PDB entry 9E1R | electron microscopy, 3.10 A resolution | chains G and J of the 11 polymer chains in the assembly

# Chain G
Name: Histone H2A type 1
Organism: Xenopus laevis
UniProt: P06897 (H2A1_XENLA); residues 0-129 here correspond to UniProt positions 1-130 (UniProt number = residue number + 1)
Sequence (130 residues; numbered 0 to 129; the number before each row is that of its first residue; numbering starts at 0):
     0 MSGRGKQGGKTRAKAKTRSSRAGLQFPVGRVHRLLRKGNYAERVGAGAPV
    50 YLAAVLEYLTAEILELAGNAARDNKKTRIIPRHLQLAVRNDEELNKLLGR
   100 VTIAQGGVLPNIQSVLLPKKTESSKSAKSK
Disordered / not traced: 0-9, 119-129
Differences from the reference sequence: conflict Arg99 (Gly100 in P06897), Ser123 (Ala124 in P06897)

# Chain J
Molecule: 152-nt DNA strand
Organism: Homo sapiens
Sequence (152 nucleotides; each row starts with the number of its first residue; numbers below 1 keep their minus sign (DC-75 is residue -75)):
   -75 CCCTGGAGAATCCCGGTGCCGAGGCCGCTCAATTGGTCGTAGACAGCTCT
   -25 AGCACCGCTTAAACGCACGTACGCGCTGTCCCCCGCGTTTTAACCGCCAA
    25 GGGGATTACTCCCTAGTCTCCAGGCACGTGTCAGATATATACATCCTGTG
    75 CA

# Interface between chain G and chain J
Pairs across the interface - 16 pairs, chain G then chain J:
  Arg11(G) - DT43(J)  hydrogen bond to the base
  Arg11(G) - DC44(J)  sugar contact
  Arg29(G) - DG48(J)  phosphate contact
  Arg29(G) - DC49(J)  salt bridge to the phosphate
  Arg42(G) - DT38(J)  sugar contact
  Arg42(G) - DA39(J)  phosphate contact
  Val43(G) - DT38(J)  sugar contact
  Val43(G) - DA39(J)  hydrogen bond to the phosphate
  Gly44(G) - DT38(J)  phosphate contact
  Ala45(G) - DT38(J)  hydrogen bond to the phosphate
  Lys75(G) - DG58(J)  phosphate contact
  Lys75(G) - DA59(J)  salt bridge to the phosphate
  Thr76(G) - DA57(J)  sugar contact
  Thr76(G) - DG58(J)  hydrogen bond to the phosphate
  Arg77(G) - DA57(J)  sugar contact
  Arg77(G) - DG58(J)  hydrogen bond to the phosphate
Interface residues without a listed pair, chain G (13 interface residues in all): Lys13, Thr16, His31, Glu41
Interface residues without a listed pair, chain J (11 interface residues in all): DA46, DG47

# Overview
Chain G and chain J form an interface of 13 and 11 residues respectively, with 5 hydrogen bonds and 2 salt
bridges. Polar pairs include Arg11(G)-DT43(J), Val43(G)-DA39(J) and Ala45(G)-DT38(J).
Chain G is Histone H2A type 1 (Xenopus laevis) and chain J is a 152-nt DNA strand (Homo sapiens); the
structure, Snf2h bound nucleosome complex - ClassB4, was determined by electron microscopy (same publication
as 9E1L, 9E1M, 9E1N, 9E1O, 9E1P, 9E1Q and 4 further entries).
